8JNJ - chains A and B; structure by electron microscopy, 3.30 A resolution.

== Chain A (and B) ==
Name: Anion exchange protein 2
From: Homo sapiens
Notes: chain B of this document is another copy of the same molecule, construct and numbering; everything in this record applies to it too
UniProtKB: P04920 (B3A2_HUMAN); residue numbers follow UniProt; this construct covers 1-1241
Chain sequence (1241 residues; row label = number of the first residue in the row):
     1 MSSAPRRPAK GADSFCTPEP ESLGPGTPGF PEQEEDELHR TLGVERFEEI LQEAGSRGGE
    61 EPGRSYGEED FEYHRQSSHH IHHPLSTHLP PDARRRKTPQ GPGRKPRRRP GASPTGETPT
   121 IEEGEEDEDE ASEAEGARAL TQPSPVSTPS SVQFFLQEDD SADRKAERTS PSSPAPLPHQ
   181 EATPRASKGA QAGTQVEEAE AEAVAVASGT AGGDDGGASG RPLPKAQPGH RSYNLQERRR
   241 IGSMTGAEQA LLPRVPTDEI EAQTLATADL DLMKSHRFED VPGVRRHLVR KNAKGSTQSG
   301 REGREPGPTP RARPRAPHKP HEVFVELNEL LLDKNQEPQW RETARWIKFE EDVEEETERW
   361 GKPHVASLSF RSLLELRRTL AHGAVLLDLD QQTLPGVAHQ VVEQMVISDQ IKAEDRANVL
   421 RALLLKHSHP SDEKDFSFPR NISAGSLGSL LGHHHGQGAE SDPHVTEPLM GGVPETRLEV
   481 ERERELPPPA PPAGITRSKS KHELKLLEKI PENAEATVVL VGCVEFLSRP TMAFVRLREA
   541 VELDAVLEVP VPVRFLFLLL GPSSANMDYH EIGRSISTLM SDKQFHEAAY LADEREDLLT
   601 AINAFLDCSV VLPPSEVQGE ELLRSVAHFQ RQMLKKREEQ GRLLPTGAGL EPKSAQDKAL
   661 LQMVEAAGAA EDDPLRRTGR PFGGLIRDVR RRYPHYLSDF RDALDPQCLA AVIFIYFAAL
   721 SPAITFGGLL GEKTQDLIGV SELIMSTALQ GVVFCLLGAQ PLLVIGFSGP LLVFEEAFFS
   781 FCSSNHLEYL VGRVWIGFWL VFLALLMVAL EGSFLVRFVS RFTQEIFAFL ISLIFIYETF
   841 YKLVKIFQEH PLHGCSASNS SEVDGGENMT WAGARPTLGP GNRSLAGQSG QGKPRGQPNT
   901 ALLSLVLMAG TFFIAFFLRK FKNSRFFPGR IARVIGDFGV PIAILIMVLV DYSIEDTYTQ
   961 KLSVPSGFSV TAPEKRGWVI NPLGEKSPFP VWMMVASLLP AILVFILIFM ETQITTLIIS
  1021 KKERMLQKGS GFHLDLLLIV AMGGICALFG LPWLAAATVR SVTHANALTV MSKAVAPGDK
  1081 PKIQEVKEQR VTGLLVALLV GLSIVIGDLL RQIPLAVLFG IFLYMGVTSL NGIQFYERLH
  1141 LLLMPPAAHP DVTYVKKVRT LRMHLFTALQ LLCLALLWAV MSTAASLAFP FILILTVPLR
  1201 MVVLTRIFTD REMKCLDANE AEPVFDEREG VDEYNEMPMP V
Not modelled in the structure: 1-319, 432-502, 639-672, 855-893, 1222-1241
Differences from the reference sequence: engineered mutation A932 (Arg in P04920), A1147 (Lys in P04920), A1148 (His in P04920)
Swiss-Prot annotation at these positions:
  - modified residue: S113 (Phosphoserine), S132 (Phosphoserine), S144 (Phosphoserine), S170 (Phosphoserine), S172 (Phosphoserine), S173 (Phosphoserine), T183 (Phosphothreonine), S243 (Phosphoserine), T257 (Phosphothreonine), K274 (N6-methyllysine), S443 (Phosphoserine)
  - lipidation: C1173 (S-palmitoyl cysteine)
  - glycosylation (N-linked (GlcNAc...) asparagine): N859, N868, N882
  - natural variant: A186 (A186T: In OPTB9; uncertain significance), V553 (V553A: In OPTB9; uncertain significance)
From the paper describing this entry:
  - conformationally variable residues (helix shift): I935
  - contacts within the chain: K348-D1079, E508-K1073 (salt bridge)
  - self-association interface (contacts with another copy of this molecule); pairs are residue here / residue on that copy: E356-K1157 (salt bridge), E356-R1211 (salt bridge)
  - mutagenesis - R1138C: abolished localization

== Chain A / chain B interface ==
Pairs across the interface - 148 pairs, chain A then chain B:
  F349(A) - E616(B)
  F349(A) - Q618(B)
  F349(A) - L622(B)  hydrophobic
  E354(A) - K1156(B)
  E356(A) - K1157(B)  salt bridge
  E356(A) - R1159(B)  hydrogen bond (backbone-side chain)
  E356(A) - R1211(B)  salt bridge
  T357(A) - K1156(B)
  T357(A) - K1157(B)
  T357(A) - V1158(B)
  T357(A) - R1159(B)
  R359(A) - V1155(B)  hydrogen bond (side chain-backbone)
  R359(A) - K1156(B)  hydrogen bond (side chain-backbone)
  R359(A) - V1158(B)
  R359(A) - R1159(B)
  K362(A) - E621(B)  salt bridge
  P363(A) - L622(B)
  H364(A) - L622(B)
  H364(A) - S625(B)
  V365(A) - P613(B)
  V365(A) - V617(B)  hydrophobic
  V365(A) - L622(B)  hydrogen bond (backbone-backbone)
  V365(A) - L623(B)  hydrophobic
  A366(A) - P613(B)
  S367(A) - V610(B)
  S367(A) - L612(B)
  S367(A) - F629(B)
  L368(A) - V610(B)
  L368(A) - V611(B)  hydrogen bond (backbone-backbone)
  L368(A) - F629(B)
  S369(A) - M633(B)
  F370(A) - F370(B)  hydrophobic
  F370(A) - L606(B)
  F370(A) - D607(B)
  F370(A) - S609(B)
  F370(A) - V611(B)  hydrophobic
  R371(A) - D607(B)
  R371(A) - R637(B)
  L373(A) - V611(B)  hydrophobic
  D568(A) - K636(B)
  E571(A) - F629(B)
  R574(A) - F629(B)
  D582(A) - P614(B)
  F605(A) - P613(B)  hydrophobic
  F605(A) - P614(B)
  L606(A) - F370(B)
  D607(A) - F370(B)
  D607(A) - R371(B)
  C608(A) - P614(B)
  S609(A) - F370(B)
  S609(A) - V611(B)
  S609(A) - L612(B)
  V610(A) - S367(B)
  V610(A) - L368(B)
  V610(A) - V610(B)
  V610(A) - V611(B)
  V610(A) - L612(B)  hydrogen bond (backbone-backbone)
  V611(A) - L368(B)  hydrogen bond (backbone-backbone)
  V611(A) - F370(B)  hydrophobic
  V611(A) - L373(B)  hydrophobic
  V611(A) - S609(B)
  V611(A) - V610(B)
  V611(A) - V611(B)  hydrophobic
  L612(A) - S367(B)
  L612(A) - S609(B)
  L612(A) - V610(B)  hydrogen bond (backbone-backbone)
  L612(A) - V626(B)  hydrophobic
  P613(A) - V365(B)
  P613(A) - A366(B)
  P613(A) - F605(B)  hydrophobic
  P613(A) - Q630(B)  hydrogen bond (backbone-side chain)
  P614(A) - D582(B)
  P614(A) - F605(B)
  P614(A) - C608(B)
  P614(A) - Q630(B)
  P614(A) - L634(B)
  S615(A) - Q630(B)  hydrogen bond (backbone-side chain)
  E616(A) - F349(B)
  E616(A) - R631(B)
  E616(A) - L634(B)
  V617(A) - V365(B)  hydrophobic
  V617(A) - Q630(B)
  V617(A) - R631(B)  hydrogen bond (backbone-side chain)
  Q618(A) - F349(B)
  E620(A) - E620(B)
  E620(A) - R624(B)  salt bridge
  E621(A) - K362(B)  salt bridge
  L622(A) - F349(B)  hydrophobic
  L622(A) - P363(B)
  L622(A) - H364(B)
  L622(A) - V365(B)  hydrogen bond (backbone-backbone)
  L623(A) - V365(B)  hydrophobic
  L623(A) - L623(B)
  R624(A) - E620(B)  salt bridge
  S625(A) - H364(B)
  V626(A) - L612(B)  hydrophobic
  F629(A) - S367(B)
  F629(A) - L368(B)
  F629(A) - E571(B)
  F629(A) - R574(B)
  Q630(A) - P613(B)  hydrogen bond (side chain-backbone)
  Q630(A) - P614(B)
  Q630(A) - S615(B)  hydrogen bond (side chain-backbone)
  Q630(A) - V617(B)
  R631(A) - E616(B)
  R631(A) - V617(B)  hydrogen bond (side chain-backbone)
  M633(A) - S369(B)
  L634(A) - P614(B)
  L634(A) - E616(B)
  K636(A) - D568(B)
  R637(A) - R371(B)
  L852(A) - I954(B)  hydrophobic
  L852(A) - E955(B)
  L852(A) - T957(B)
  H853(A) - N899(B)  hydrogen bond (backbone-side chain)
  N899(A) - H853(B)  hydrogen bond (side chain-backbone)
  N899(A) - N899(B)  hydrogen bond (backbone-side chain)
  N899(A) - L902(B)
  L902(A) - N899(B)
  L902(A) - L902(B)  hydrophobic
  L902(A) - L903(B)
  L903(A) - L902(B)
  V906(A) - V906(B)  hydrophobic
  F913(A) - F917(B)  hydrophobic
  F917(A) - F913(B)  hydrophobic
  F917(A) - F917(B)  hydrophobic
  K920(A) - K920(B)
  R925(A) - M1144(B)
  F926(A) - H1140(B)
  F926(A) - M1144(B)  hydrophobic
  I954(A) - L852(B)  hydrophobic
  E955(A) - L852(B)
  T957(A) - L852(B)
  H1140(A) - F926(B)
  M1144(A) - R925(B)
  M1144(A) - F926(B)  hydrophobic
  V1155(A) - R359(B)  hydrogen bond (backbone-side chain)
  K1156(A) - E354(B)
  K1156(A) - T357(B)
  K1156(A) - R359(B)  hydrogen bond (backbone-side chain)
  K1157(A) - E356(B)  salt bridge
  K1157(A) - T357(B)
  V1158(A) - T357(B)
  V1158(A) - R359(B)
  R1159(A) - E356(B)  hydrogen bond (side chain-backbone)
  R1159(A) - T357(B)
  R1159(A) - R359(B)
  R1211(A) - E356(B)  salt bridge
Also at the interface, not in a pair above, chain A (82 interface residues in all): L374, T578, A627, Q632, G854, P898, L905, F916, D956, G1078, A1148, T1160
Also at the interface, not in a pair above, chain B (82 interface residues in all): L374, T578, A627, Q632, G854, P898, L905, F916, D956, G1078, A1148, T1160

== Summary ==
The chain A/chain B interface involves 82 residues from each chain; the contacts include 21 hydrogen bonds and
8 salt bridges. Polar contacts include E356(A)-K1157(B), E356(A)-R1211(B) and K362(A)-E621(B). The paper
reports that R1138C of chain A abolishes localization; conformational variability at I935(A).
Chain A and chain B are both Anion exchange protein 2 (Homo sapiens); the structure, Structure of
R932A/K1147A/H1148A mutant AE2, was determined by electron microscopy together with 8JNI from the same study.
